PDB entry 8WW7 | electron microscopy, 3.28 A resolution | chains E and K of the 15 polymer chains in the assembly

Chain E (and K):
Molecule: Putative primase C962R
Source organism: African swine fever virus
Notes: chain K of this document is another copy of the same molecule, construct and numbering; everything in this record applies to it too
UniProt: A0A2X0TKI6 (A0A2X0TKI6_ASF); residue numbers follow UniProt; this construct covers 1-962
Sequence (972 residues; each row starts with the number of its first residue):
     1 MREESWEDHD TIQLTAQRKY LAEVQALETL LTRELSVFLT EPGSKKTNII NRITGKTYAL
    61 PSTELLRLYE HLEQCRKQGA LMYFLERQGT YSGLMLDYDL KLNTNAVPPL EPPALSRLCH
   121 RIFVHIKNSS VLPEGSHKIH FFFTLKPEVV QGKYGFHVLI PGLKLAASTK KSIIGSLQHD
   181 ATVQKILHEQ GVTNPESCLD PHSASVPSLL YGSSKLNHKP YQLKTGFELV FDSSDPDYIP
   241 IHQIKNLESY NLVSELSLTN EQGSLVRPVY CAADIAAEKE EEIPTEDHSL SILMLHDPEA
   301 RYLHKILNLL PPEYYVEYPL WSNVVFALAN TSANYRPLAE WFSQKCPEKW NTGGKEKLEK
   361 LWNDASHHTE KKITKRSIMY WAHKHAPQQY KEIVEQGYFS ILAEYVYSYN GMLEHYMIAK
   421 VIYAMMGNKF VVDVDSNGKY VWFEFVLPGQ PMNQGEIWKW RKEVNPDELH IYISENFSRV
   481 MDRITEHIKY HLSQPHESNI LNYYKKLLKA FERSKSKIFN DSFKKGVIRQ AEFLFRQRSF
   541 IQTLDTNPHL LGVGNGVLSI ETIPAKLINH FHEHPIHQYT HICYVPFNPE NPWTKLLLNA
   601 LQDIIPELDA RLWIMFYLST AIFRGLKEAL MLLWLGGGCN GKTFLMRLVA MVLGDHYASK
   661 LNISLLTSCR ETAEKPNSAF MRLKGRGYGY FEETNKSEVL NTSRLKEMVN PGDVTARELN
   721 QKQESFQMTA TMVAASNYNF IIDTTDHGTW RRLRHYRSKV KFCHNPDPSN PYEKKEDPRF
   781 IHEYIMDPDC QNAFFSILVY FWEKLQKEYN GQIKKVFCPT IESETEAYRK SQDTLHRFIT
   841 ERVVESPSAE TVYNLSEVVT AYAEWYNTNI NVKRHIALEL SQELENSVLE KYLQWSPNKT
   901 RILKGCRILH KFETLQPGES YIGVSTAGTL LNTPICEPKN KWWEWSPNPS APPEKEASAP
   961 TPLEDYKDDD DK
Not modelled in the structure: 1-10, 133-138, 270-288, 918-934, 951-972 (chain K: 1-10, 133-138, 270-288, 843-851, 910-934, 951-972)
Construct notes: expression tag (963-972)
Metal / ion sites: Mg2+: Thr-643 (together with AMP-PNP)
Residues lining bound ligands:
  - AMP-PNP (ANP; phosphoaminophosphonic acid-adenylate ester), molecule 1: Ala-600, Asp-603, Ile-604, Gly-638, Cys-639, Asn-640, Gly-641, Lys-642, Thr-643, Phe-644, Asn-737, Phe-762, Lys-775, Glu-776, Asp-777, Pro-778, Arg-779, Phe-780, Ile-781
  - AMP-PNP (ANP), molecule 2: Asn-710, Gly-748, Arg-751, Arg-752

Chain E / chain K interface:
Residue-residue contacts (26; chain E residue first):
  Arg-117(E) with Tyr-238(K)
  His-120(E) with Tyr-238(K)
  Phe-227(E) with His-242(K)
  Val-230(E) with Pro-113(K), hydrophobic
  Asp-235(E) with Arg-117(K); Lys-185(K), salt bridge
  Asp-237(E) with Arg-117(K), salt bridge; His-120(K)
  Tyr-238(E) with Arg-117(K)
  Ile-239(E) with Asp-237(K); Tyr-238(K), hydrophobic; Ile-239(K); Pro-240(K)
  Pro-240(E) with Ser-116(K); Ile-241(K); His-242(K), hydrogen bond (backbone-backbone)
  Ile-241(E) with Pro-240(K), hydrophobic; His-242(K), hydrogen bond (backbone-side chain); Gln-243(K)
  His-242(E) with Gln-243(K)
  Gln-243(E) with His-242(K), hydrogen bond; Gln-243(K), hydrogen bond (backbone-side chain); Lys-245(K)
  Ile-244(E) with Lys-245(K), hydrogen bond (backbone-side chain)
  Lys-245(E) with Lys-245(K); Asn-246(K)
Other interface residues (no listed pair), chain K (17 interface residues in all): Pro-112, Phe-227, Val-230

In short:
14 residues of chain E and 17 residues of chain K are in contact, with 5 hydrogen bonds and 2 salt bridges.
Polar contacts include Asp-235(E)/Lys-185(K), Asp-237(E)/Arg-117(K) and Ile-241(E)/His-242(K). Bound to chain
E: AMP-PNP.
Both chains are Putative primase C962R (African swine fever virus). Entry 8WW7 (Structure of AMPPNP-Form
AsfvPrimPol Dodecamer) was determined by electron microscopy.
